Entry 9IJM (electron microscopy, 3.32 A resolution); this record covers chains A and C of the 7 polymer chains in the assembly.

== Chain A ==
Name: PomB
From: Vibrio alginolyticus
UniProt: O06874 (O06874_VIBAL); numbering as in UniProt (aligned over 1-315)
Amino-acid sequence (321 residues; each row starts with the number of its first residue):
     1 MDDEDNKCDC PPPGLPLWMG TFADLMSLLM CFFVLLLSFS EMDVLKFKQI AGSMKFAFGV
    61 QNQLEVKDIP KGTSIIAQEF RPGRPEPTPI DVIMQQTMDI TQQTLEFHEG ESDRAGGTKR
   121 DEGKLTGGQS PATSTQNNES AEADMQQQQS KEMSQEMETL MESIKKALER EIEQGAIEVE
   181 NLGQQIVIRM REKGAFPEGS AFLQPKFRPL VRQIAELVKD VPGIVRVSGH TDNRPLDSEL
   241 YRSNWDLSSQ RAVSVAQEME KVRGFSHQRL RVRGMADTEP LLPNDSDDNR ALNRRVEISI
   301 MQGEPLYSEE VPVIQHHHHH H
Unresolved in the structure: 1-13, 60-321
Construct notes: expression tag (316-321)
Small-molecule neighbours: phenamil (A1L2K): Leu-15, Trp-18, Met-19, Phe-22
What the authors report for this chain:
  - binding site for phenamil: Leu-15, Leu-17, Trp-18, Met-19, Gly-20, Phe-22, Asp-24
  - specificity-determining residues: Leu-35 (by similarity / conservation)

== Chain C ==
Name: Chemotaxis protein PomA
From: Vibrio alginolyticus
UniProt: O06873 (POMA_VIBAL); residue numbers follow UniProt; this construct covers 1-253
Amino-acid sequence (253 residues; numbered 1 to 253; the number before each row is that of its first residue):
     1 MDLATLLGLI GGFAFVIMAM VLGGSIGMFV DVTSILIVVG GSIFVVLMKF TMGQFFGATK
    61 IAGKAFMFKA DEPEDLIAKI VEMADAARKG GFLALEEMEI NNTFMQKGID LLVDGHDADV
   121 VRAALKKDIA LTDERHTQGT GVFRAFGDVA PAMGMIGTLV GLVAMLSNMD DPKAIGPAMA
   181 VALLTTLYGA ILSNMVFFPI ADKLSLRRDQ ETLNRRLIMD GVLAIQDGQN PRVIDSYLKN
   241 YLNEGKRALE IDE
Unresolved in the structure: 1-28, 88-99, 243-253
What the authors report for this chain:
  - binding site for phenamil: Asp-148, Met-155, Leu-159, Thr-186, Ala-190
  - specificity-determining residues: Met-165, Met-179 (by similarity / conservation)

== How chain A and chain C interact ==
Pairs across the interface (6):
  Leu-28(A) / Leu-162(C)  hydrophobic
  Leu-29(A) / Met-179(C)  hydrophobic
  Phe-32(A) / Met-165(C)  hydrophobic
  Phe-32(A) / Ile-175(C)  hydrophobic
  Phe-32(A) / Met-179(C)  hydrophobic
  Leu-35(A) / Leu-166(C)  hydrophobic
Interface residues without a listed pair, chain A (9 interface residues in all): Leu-17, Thr-21, Asp-24, Leu-36, Phe-39
Interface residues without a listed pair, chain C (10 interface residues in all): Asp-148, Pro-151, Met-155, Thr-158, Thr-186

== Overview ==
9 residues of chain A face 10 of chain C across their interface. Chain A binds phenamil. The paper reports a
binding site for phenamil at Leu-15(A), Leu-17(A) and Asp-148(C) among others; specificity determinants
Leu-35(A) and Met-165(C) among others.
Chain A is PomB and chain C is Chemotaxis protein PomA, both from Vibrio alginolyticus; the structure,
Bacterial flagellar sodium-driven stator PomA5PomB2 with 100 mM NaCl and 0.1 mM phenamil, was determined by
electron microscopy, deposited together with 8ZYV, 8ZYW, 8ZYZ and 8ZZ0.
